PDB entry 7CH7 | electron microscopy, 3.90 A resolution | chains C and E of the 6 polymer chains in the assembly

# Chain C
Molecule: Phospholipid ABC transporter ATP-binding protein MlaF
From: Escherichia coli (strain K12)
Reference sequence: A0A4V3YUQ9 (A0A4V3YUQ9_ECOLI); residues 1-269 here = UniProt positions 1-269
Chain sequence (269 residues; row label = number of the first residue in the row):
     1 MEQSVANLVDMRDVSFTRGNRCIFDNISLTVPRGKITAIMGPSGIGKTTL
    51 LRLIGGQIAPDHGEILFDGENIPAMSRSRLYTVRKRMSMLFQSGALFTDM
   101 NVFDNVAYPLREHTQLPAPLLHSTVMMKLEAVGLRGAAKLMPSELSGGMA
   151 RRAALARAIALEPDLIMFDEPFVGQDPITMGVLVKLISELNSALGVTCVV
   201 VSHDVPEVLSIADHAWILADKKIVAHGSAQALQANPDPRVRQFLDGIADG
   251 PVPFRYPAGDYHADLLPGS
Not modelled in the structure: 1-4

# Chain E
Molecule: Lipid asymmetry maintenance protein MlaB
From: Escherichia coli (strain K12)
Reference sequence: A0A4S5B5E3 (A0A4S5B5E3_ECOLI); residues 1-97 here = UniProt positions 1-97
Chain sequence (97 residues; numbered 1 to 97; the number before each row is that of its first residue):
     1 MSESLSWMQTGDTLALSGELDQDVLLPLWEMREEAVKGITCIDLSRVSRV
    51 DTGGLALLLHLIDLAKKQGNNVTLQGVNDKVYTLAKLYNLPADVLPR
Not modelled in the structure: 1-2, 97

# Chain C / chain E interface
Residue-residue contacts (29):
  T114(C) with Q22(E)
  Q115(C) with L26(E)
  L116(C) with Q22(E)
  P117(C) with L26(E), hydrophobic; W29(E)
  P119(C) with W29(E), hydrophobic; H60(E)
  L120(C) with G53(E); A56(E), hydrophobic; L57(E); H60(E)
  S123(C) with H60(E)
  T124(C) with T52(E); G53(E); A56(E)
  M127(C) with T52(E); Y88(E), hydrophobic; L90(E), hydrophobic
  K128(C) with T52(E), hydrogen bond; Y88(E), hydrogen bond
  E130(C) with Y88(E); N89(E), hydrogen bond
  A131(C) with Y88(E), hydrophobic
  E162(C) with T52(E), hydrogen bond; Y88(E)
  E189(C) with L87(E)
  L190(C) with L87(E), hydrophobic
  A193(C) with T83(E)
  L194(C) with L84(E), hydrophobic
Also at the interface, not in a pair above, chain E (16 interface residues in all): L25, L55

# Summary
Chain C and chain E form an interface of 17 and 16 residues respectively, with 4 hydrogen bonds. Among the
polar pairs are K128(C)-T52(E), K128(C)-Y88(E) and E130(C)-N89(E).
Chain C is Phospholipid ABC transporter ATP-binding protein MlaF and chain E is Lipid asymmetry maintenance
protein MlaB, both from Escherichia coli (strain K12); the structure, Cryo-EM structure of E.coli MlaFEB, was
determined by electron microscopy, deposited together with 7CH8, 7CH9, 7CH6 and 7CHA.
